7WLD - chains K and T of the 5 polymer chains in the assembly; structure by electron microscopy, 2.53 A resolution.

[Chain K]
Name: GPI-anchor transamidase
From: Homo sapiens
Notes: EC 3.-.-.-
Reference sequence: Q92643 (GPI8_HUMAN); residue numbers follow UniProt; this construct covers 2-395
Sequence (647 residues; each row starts with the number of its first residue; numbers below 1 keep their minus sign (Met-1 is residue -1)):
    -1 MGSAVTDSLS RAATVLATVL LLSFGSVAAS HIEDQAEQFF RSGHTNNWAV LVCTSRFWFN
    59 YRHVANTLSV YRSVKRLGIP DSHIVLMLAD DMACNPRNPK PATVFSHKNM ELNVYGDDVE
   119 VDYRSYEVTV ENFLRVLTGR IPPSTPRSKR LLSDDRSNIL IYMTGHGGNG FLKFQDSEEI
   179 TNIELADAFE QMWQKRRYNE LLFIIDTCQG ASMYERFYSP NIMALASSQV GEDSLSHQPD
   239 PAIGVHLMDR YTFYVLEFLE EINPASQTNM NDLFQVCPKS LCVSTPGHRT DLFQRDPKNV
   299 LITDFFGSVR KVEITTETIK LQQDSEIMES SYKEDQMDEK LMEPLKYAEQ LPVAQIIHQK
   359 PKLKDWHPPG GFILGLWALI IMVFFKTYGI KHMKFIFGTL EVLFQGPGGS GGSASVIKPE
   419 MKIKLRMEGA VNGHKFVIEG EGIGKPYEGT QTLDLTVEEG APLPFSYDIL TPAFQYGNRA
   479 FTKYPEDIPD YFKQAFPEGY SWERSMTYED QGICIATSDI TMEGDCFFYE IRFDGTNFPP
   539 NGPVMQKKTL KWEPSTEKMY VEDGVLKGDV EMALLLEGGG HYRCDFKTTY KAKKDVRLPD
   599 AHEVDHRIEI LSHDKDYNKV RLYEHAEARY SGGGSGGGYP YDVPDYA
Not modelled in the structure: -1 to 38, 322-339, 388-645
Construct notes: initiating methionine (-1); expression tag (0-1, 396-645)
Metal / ion sites: Ca2+: Asp79, Ile82, Asp120
Small-molecule neighbours: phosphatidyl serine (P5S; O-[(R)-{[(2R)-2,3-bis(octadecanoyloxy)propyl]oxy}(hydroxy)phosphoryl]-L-serine): Ile378, Val381, Phe382, Thr385, Tyr386
Swiss-Prot annotation at these positions:
  - region: Asp231 to Gln236 (Autoinhibitory loop)
  - active site: His164 (Proton donor), Cys206 (Nucleophile)
  - binding site (Ca(2+)): Asp79, Ile82, Glu118, Asp120
  - binding site (a protein): Cys206, Ser232, Ser234
  - natural variant: Gln33 to Phe395 (deletion: In NEDHCAS), Ser53 (S53F: In NEDHCAS), Leu86 (L86P: In NEDHCAS; uncertain significance), Ala87 (A87V: In NEDHCAS), Asp88 (D88N: In NEDHCAS), Tyr160 (Y160S: In NEDHCAS), Ala184 (A184V: In NEDHCAS; uncertain significance), Met246 (M246K: In NEDHCAS; uncertain significance), Cys275 (C275R: In NEDHCAS)
  - mutagenesis: Arg54 (R54A: No effect on function in GPI-anchor attachment to protein), Asn58 (N58A: Decreased function in GPI-anchor attachment to protein. Substantially decreases GPI-anchor transamidase activity), Arg60 (R60A: Decreased function in GPI-anchor attachment to protein. Reduces by 25% the GPI-anchor transamidase activity; R60E: Reduces by 90% the GPI-anchor transamidase activity ...), His61 (H61A: Decreased function in GPI-anchor attachment to protein), Arg74 (R74A: No effect on function in GPI-anchor attachment to protein), Asp79 (D79A: No effect on function in GPI-anchor attachment to protein), Cys92 (C92A: Decreased function in GPI-anchor attachment to protein. Decreases GPI-anchor transamidase activity by approximately 40%; C92S: Decreased function in GPI-anchor attachment to protein), Glu118 (E118A: No effect on function in GPI-anchor attachment to protein), Asp120 (D120N: Does not affect GPI-anchor transamidase activity), Glu125 (E125A: No effect on function in GPI-anchor attachment to protein), Glu129 (E129A: No effect on function in GPI-anchor attachment to protein), Tyr160 (Y160A: No effect on function in GPI-anchor attachment to protein), 14 further mutagenesis entries in UniProt
From the paper describing this entry:
  - mutagenesis - H164A, C206S: abolished catalytic activity
  - catalytic residues: His164, Cys206 (proposed by the authors, not directly observed)
  - catalytic residues: Gly165
  - mutagenesis - R60A, R60E, R60K, R60L, C92A (61.0 +/- 6.3%), G165A, T179A, D204K, Q207E, Q207K, D247K: decreased catalytic activity
  - mutagenesis - H61A, H61D, D204N, D247N: unchanged catalytic activity
  - disease-associated variants - S53F, L86P, A87V, D88N, Y160S, A184V, M246K, C275R (citing earlier work)

[Chain T]
Name: GPI transamidase component PIG-T
From: Homo sapiens
Reference sequence: Q969N2 (PIGT_HUMAN); residues 2-578 here = UniProt positions 2-578
Sequence (831 residues; numbered -1 to 829; the number before each row is that of its first residue; numbers below 1 keep their minus sign (Met-1 is residue -1)):
    -1 MGSAAAMPLA LLVLLLLGPG GWCLAEPPRD SLREELVITP LPSGDVAATF QFRTRWDSEL
    59 QREGVSHYRL FPKALGQLIS KYSLRELHLS FTQGFWRTRY WGPPFLQAPS GAELWVWFQD
   119 TVTDVDKSWK ELSNVLSGIF CASLNFIDST NTVTPTASFK PLGLANDTDH YFLRYAVLPR
   179 EVVCTENLTP WKKLLPCSSK AGLSVLLKAD RLFHTSYHSQ AVHIRPVCRN ARCTSISWEL
   239 RQTLSVVFDA FITGQGKKDW SLFRMFSRTL TEPCPLASES RVYVDITTYN QDNETLEVHP
   299 PPTTTYQDVI LGTRKTYAIY DLLDTAMINN SRNLNIQLKW KRPPENEAPP VPFLHAQRYV
   359 SGYGLQKGEL STLLYNTHPY RAFPVLLLDT VPWYLRLYVH TLTITSKGKE NKPSYIHYQP
   419 AQDRLQPHLL EMLIQLPANS VTKVSIQFER ALLKWTEYTP DPNHGFYVSP SVLSALVPSM
   479 VAAKPVDWEE SPLFNSLFPV SDGSNYFVRL YTEPLLVNLP TPDFSMPYNV ICLTCTVVAV
   539 CYGSFYNLLT RTFHIEEPRT GGLAKRLANL IRRARGVPPL GTLEVLFQGP GGSGGSASVI
   599 KPEMKIKLRM EGAVNGHKFV IEGEGIGKPY EGTQTLDLTV EEGAPLPFSY DILTPAFQYG
   659 NRAFTKYPED IPDYFKQAFP EGYSWERSMT YEDQGICIAT SDITMEGDCF FYEIRFDGTN
   719 FPPNGPVMQK KTLKWEPSTE KMYVEDGVLK GDVEMALLLE GGGHYRCDFK TTYKAKKDVR
   779 LPDAHEVDHR IEILSHDKDY NKVRLYEHAE ARYSGGGSGG GHHHHHHHHH H
Not modelled in the structure: -1 to 24, 553-829
Cystine bridges: Cys195-Cys272, Cys226-Cys231
Covalently attached groups: glycan linked to Asn327
Construct notes: initiating methionine (-1); expression tag (0-1, 579-829)
Small-molecule neighbours: 05E / 06O / 2-amino-2-deoxy-alpha-D-glucopyranose: Pro460, Asn461, Asp521, Phe522, Ser523, Met524, Leu531
Swiss-Prot annotation at these positions:
  - binding site (a 2-acyl-6-[6-phosphoethanolamine-alpha-D-mannosyl-(1->2)-6-phosphoethanolamine-alpha-D-mannosyl-(1->6)-2-phosphoethanolamine-alpha-D-mannosyl-(1->4)-alpha-D-glucosaminyl]-1-(1-radyl,2-acyl-sn-glycero-3-phospho)-1D-myo-inositol): Asn461, Asp521, Ser523, Asn527
  - glycosylation (N-linked (GlcNAc...) asparagine): Asn164, Asn291, Asn327
  - natural variant: Glu84 to Leu578 (deletion: In MCAHS3), Cys139 to Leu578 (deletion: In MCAHS3), Phe157 (F157V: In MCAHS3; uncertain significance), Arg172 (R172C: In MCAHS3), Thr183 (T183P: In MCAHS3), Glu184 (E184K: In MCAHS3), Glu237 (E237Q: In MCAHS3), Arg330 to Leu578 (deletion: In MCAHS3), Gly360 (G360V: In MCAHS3), Gly366 (G366R: In MCAHS3; G366W: In MCAHS3), Asn374 (N374D: In MCAHS3; uncertain significance), His376 (H376P: In MCAHS3; uncertain significance), 5 further natural variant entries in UniProt
  - mutagenesis: Pro38 (P38A: No effect on function in GPI-anchor attachment to protein), Gly92 (G92A: No effect on function in GPI-anchor attachment to protein), Glu129 (E129A: No effect on function in GPI-anchor attachment to protein), Ser135 to Gly136 (No effect on function in GPI-anchor attachment to protein), Cys139 (C139A: No effect on function in GPI-anchor attachment to protein), Asp146 (D146A: No effect on function in GPI-anchor attachment to protein), Asn164 (N164Q: No effect on function in GPI-anchor attachment to protein), Cys182 (C182S: Decreased function in GPI-anchor attachment to protein), Glu184 (E184A: No effect on function in GPI-anchor attachment to protein), Lys190 to Lys191 (No effect on function in GPI-anchor attachment to protein), Asn291 (N291Q: No effect on function in GPI-anchor attachment to protein), Asn327 (N327Q: No effect on function in GPI-anchor attachment to protein), 7 further mutagenesis entries in UniProt
From the paper describing this entry:
  - binding site for the ligand 05E: Asn461
  - binding site for the ligand 06O: Asp521, Ser523
  - mutagenesis - D521A, D521L, S523F, S523W: decreased catalytic activity
  - mutagenesis - S523A: unchanged catalytic activity
  - disease-associated variants - T183P, E184K, E237Q, G360V, G366W, R448W, V528M (citing earlier work)
  - mutagenesis - D521L/S523F: abolished catalytic activity

[Chain K / chain T interface]
Inter-chain disulfides: Cys92(K)-Cys182(T)
Residue-residue contacts (67; chain K residue first):
  Arg54(K) with Arg178(T); Asp459(T), salt bridge
  Asp89(K) with Val180(T)
  Ala91(K) with Cys182(T), hydrophobic
  Cys92(K) with Cys182(T), disulfide
  Ala100(K) with Thr183(T)
  Tyr113(K) with Cys182(T); Thr183(T); Glu184(T), hydrogen bond
  Asp115(K) with Thr183(T); Thr187(T), hydrogen bond (backbone-side chain)
  Asp116(K) with Thr187(T)
  Val117(K) with Glu184(T); Thr187(T), hydrogen bond (backbone-side chain)
  Glu118(K) with Thr187(T); Pro188(T); Lys191(T), salt bridge
  Val119(K) with Cys139(T)
  Arg122(K) with Cys139(T), hydrogen bond (side chain-backbone); Ala140(T); Ser141(T); Glu179(T), salt bridge; Val180(T), hydrogen bond (side chain-backbone); Glu184(T), salt bridge; Asn185(T), hydrogen bond
  Tyr124(K) with Phe144(T); Arg178(T), hydrogen bond; Thr457(T); Pro458(T); Asp459(T), hydrogen bond
  Glu125(K) with Ser141(T), hydrogen bond; Asn143(T), hydrogen bond
  Ser142(K) with Asn132(T)
  Pro144(K) with Asn132(T)
  Ser146(K) with Gly136(T)
  Lys147(K) with Ser135(T); Asn143(T)
  Gln173(K) with Pro458(T)
  Glu341(K) with Thr232(T)
  Pro342(K) with Cys231(T)
  Leu343(K) with Cys231(T), hydrogen bond (backbone-backbone); Thr232(T)
  Lys344(K) with Leu162(T); Ala163(T), hydrogen bond (backbone-backbone)
  Tyr345(K) with Gly161(T); Leu162(T); Val225(T); Cys226(T); Trp486(T)
  Ala346(K) with Pro159(T); Pro497(T)
  Glu347(K) with Lys158(T)
  Gln348(K) with Pro159(T), hydrogen bond (side chain-backbone); Leu160(T); Pro497(T); Phe505(T)
  Leu349(K) with Leu384(T), hydrophobic; Ala473(T), hydrophobic; Leu474(T)
  Pro350(K) with Lys158(T)
  Ile354(K) with Tyr413(T)
  Ile355(K) with Leu431(T), hydrophobic
  Gln357(K) with Thr154(T); Tyr413(T), hydrogen bond
  Lys358(K) with Tyr413(T); Ile414(T); His415(T)
Also at the interface, not in a pair above, chain K (40 interface residues in all): Phe55, Pro99, Gly114, Ser175, Met340, Val351, Leu361
Also at the interface, not in a pair above, chain T (56 interface residues in all): Lys128, Ala155, Val181, Lys206, Ala207, Asp208, Phe211, Arg230, Ser233, Ile234, Pro382, Ser412, Ser472, Ser499
Interface features reported in the paper:
  - specific contacts: Cys92(K)-Cys182(T) (covalent link)

[Overview]
40 residues of chain K face 56 of chain T across their interface, with 1 disulfide bond, 14 hydrogen bonds and
4 salt bridges. Polar pairs include Arg54(K)-Asp459(T), Glu118(K)-Lys191(T) and Arg122(K)-Glu179(T). The paper
describes a contact between Cys92(K) and Cys182(T). The paper reports catalytic residues His164(K), Cys206(K)
and Gly165(K); R60A, R60E and R60K of chain K, among others, reduce catalytic activity; 23 substitutions were
tested in all.
Chain K is GPI-anchor transamidase and chain T is GPI transamidase component PIG-T, both from Homo sapiens;
the structure, Cryo-EM structure of the human glycosylphosphatidylinositol transamidase complex at 2.53
Angstrom resolution, was determined by electron microscopy.
